Entry 3H1I (X-ray diffraction, 3.53 A resolution); this record covers chains D and J of the 20 polymer chains in the assembly.

Chain D:
Protein: Cytochrome C1, heme protein, mitochondrial
Source organism: Gallus gallus
Notes: EC 1.10.2.2
Sequence (241 residues; row label = number of the first residue in the row):
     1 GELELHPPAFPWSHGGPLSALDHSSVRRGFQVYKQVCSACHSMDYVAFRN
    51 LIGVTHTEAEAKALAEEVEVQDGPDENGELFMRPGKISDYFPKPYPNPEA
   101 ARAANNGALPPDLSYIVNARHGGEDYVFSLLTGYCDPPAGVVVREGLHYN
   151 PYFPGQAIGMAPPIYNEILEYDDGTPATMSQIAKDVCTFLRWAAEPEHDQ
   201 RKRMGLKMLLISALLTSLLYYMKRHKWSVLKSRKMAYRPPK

Chain J:
Protein: Ubiquinol-cytochrome C reductase complex 7.2 kDa protein
Source organism: Gallus gallus
Notes: EC 1.10.2.2
Sequence (61 residues; row label = number of the first residue in the row):
     4 ALLRQAYSALFRRTSTFALTVVLGAVLFERAFDQGADAIFEHLNEGKLWK
    54 HIKHKYEASEE

Interface between chain D and chain J:
Contacting residue pairs (33; chain D residue first):
  Ser13(D) with Lys50(J), hydrogen bond (backbone-side chain)
  Leu18(D) with Phe43(J); Asn47(J), hydrogen bond (backbone-side chain)
  Ser19(D) with Asn47(J)
  Ala20(D) with Phe43(J), hydrophobic; Asn47(J), hydrogen bond (backbone-side chain); Lys50(J), hydrogen bond (backbone-side chain); Leu51(J), hydrophobic
  Leu21(D) with Lys50(J)
  Asp22(D) with Lys50(J)
  His23(D) with Lys50(J), hydrogen bond (backbone-backbone); Trp52(J)
  Ser24(D) with Gly49(J); Ile55(J)
  Arg27(D) with Tyr59(J), hydrogen bond
  Gly53(D) with Trp52(J)
  Val54(D) with Trp52(J)
  Thr55(D) with Trp52(J)
  His56(D) with Trp52(J)
  Thr57(D) with Trp52(J); Tyr59(J)
  Glu60(D) with Tyr59(J)
  Asp199(D) with Leu51(J)
  Arg203(D) with Asp40(J), salt bridge; Phe43(J)
  Leu206(D) with Ala39(J)
  Lys207(D) with Phe35(J); Asp36(J); Ala39(J); Asp40(J), salt bridge
  Leu210(D) with Phe35(J), hydrophobic
  Ile211(D) with Phe31(J), hydrophobic; Phe35(J), hydrophobic
Also at the interface, not in a pair above, chain D (23 interface residues in all): His14, Leu214
Also at the interface, not in a pair above, chain J (17 interface residues in all): Ile42, Glu44, Glu60, Glu63

Overview:
Chain D and chain J form an interface of 23 and 17 residues respectively; the contacts include 6 hydrogen
bonds and 2 salt bridges. Polar contacts include Arg203(D)-Asp40(J), Lys207(D)-Asp40(J) and Ser13(D)-Lys50(J).
Chain D is Cytochrome C1, heme protein, mitochondrial and chain J is Ubiquinol-cytochrome C reductase complex
7.2 kDa protein, both from Gallus gallus; the structure, Stigmatellin and antimycin bound cytochrome bc1
complex from chicken, was determined by X-ray diffraction, deposited together with 3H1H and 3H1J.
